Entry 9FH9 (electron microscopy, 2.50 A resolution); this record covers chains A and J of the 12 polymer chains in the assembly.

# Chain A
Protein: Histone H3.1
Organism: Homo sapiens
UniProt: P68431 (H31_HUMAN); residues 0-135 here correspond to UniProt positions 1-136 (UniProt number = residue number + 1)
Chain sequence (136 residues; numbered 0 to 135; the number before each row is that of its first residue; numbering starts at 0):
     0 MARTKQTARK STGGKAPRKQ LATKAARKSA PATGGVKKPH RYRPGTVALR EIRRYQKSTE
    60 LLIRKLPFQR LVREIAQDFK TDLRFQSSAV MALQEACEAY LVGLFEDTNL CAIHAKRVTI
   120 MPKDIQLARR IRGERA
Not modelled in the structure: 0-39, 134-135
UniProt features mapped onto this chain:
  - modified residue: Arg2 (Asymmetric dimethylarginine), Thr3 (Phosphothreonine), Lys4 (Allysine), Gln5 (5-glutamyl dopamine), Thr6 (Phosphothreonine), Arg8 (Citrulline), Lys9 (N6,N6,N6-trimethyllysine), Ser10 (ADP-ribosylserine), Thr11 (Phosphothreonine), Lys14 (N6-(2-hydroxyisobutyryl)lysine), Arg17 (Asymmetric dimethylarginine), Lys18 (N6-(2-hydroxyisobutyryl)lysine), Lys23 (N6-(2-hydroxyisobutyryl)lysine), Arg26 (Citrulline), Lys27 (N6,N6,N6-trimethyllysine), Ser28 (ADP-ribosylserine), Lys36 (N6,N6,N6-trimethyllysine), Lys37 (N6-methyllysine), Tyr41 (Phosphotyrosine), Lys56 (N6,N6,N6-trimethyllysine) and 8 more in UniProt
  - lipidation: Lys18 (N6-decanoyllysine)

# Chain J
Molecule: 147-nt DNA strand
Organism: Homo sapiens
Sequence (147 nucleotides; numbered -73 to 73; the number before each row is that of its first residue; numbers below 1 keep their minus sign (DA-73 is residue -73)):
   -73 ATCGGATGTA TATATCTGAC ACGTGCCTGG AGACTAGGGA GTAATCCCCT TGGCGGTTAA
   -13 AACGCGGGGG ACAGCGCGTA CGTGCGTTTA AGCGGTGCTA GAGCTGTCTA CGACCAATTG
    47 AGCGGCCTCG GCACCGGGAT TCTCGAT
Not modelled in the structure: -73, 73

# Chain A / chain J interface
Residue-residue contacts (22):
  Arg40(A) - DT9(J)  hydrogen bond to the base
  Arg40(A) - DG10(J)  hydrogen bond to the sugar
  Tyr41(A) - DT9(J)  sugar contact
  Tyr41(A) - DG10(J)  hydrogen bond to the phosphate
  Arg42(A) - DT9(J)  phosphate contact
  Pro43(A) - DG8(J)  phosphate contact
  Pro43(A) - DT9(J)  phosphate contact
  Gly44(A) - DG8(J)  hydrogen bond to the phosphate
  Gly44(A) - DT9(J)  hydrogen bond to the phosphate
  Thr45(A) - DT9(J)  phosphate contact
  Val46(A) - DT9(J)  hydrogen bond to the phosphate
  Ala47(A) - DT9(J)  hydrogen bond to the phosphate
  Arg49(A) - DG-66(J)  sugar contact
  Arg63(A) - DA17(J)  phosphate contact
  Arg63(A) - DG18(J)  salt bridge to the phosphate
  Lys64(A) - DG18(J)  hydrogen bond to the phosphate
  Leu65(A) - DA17(J)  sugar contact
  Leu65(A) - DG18(J)  hydrogen bond to the phosphate
  Pro66(A) - DA17(J)  phosphate contact
  Arg69(A) - DA17(J)  salt bridge to the phosphate
  Arg83(A) - DA26(J)  phosphate contact
  Arg83(A) - DG27(J)  salt bridge to the phosphate
Also at the interface, not in a pair above, chain J (11 interface residues in all): DT-67, DT-65, DA16

# In short
Chain A and chain J form an interface of 15 and 11 residues respectively, with 9 hydrogen bonds and 3 salt
bridges. Among the polar pairs are Arg40(A)-DT9(J), Arg40(A)-DG10(J) and Tyr41(A)-DG10(J).
Here chain A is Histone H3.1 and chain J is a 147-nt DNA strand, both from Homo sapiens. Entry 9FH9 (Structure
of CyclinB1 N-terminus bound to the NCP) was determined by electron microscopy together with 9FGQ from the
same study.
